Entry 1YCP (X-ray diffraction, 2.50 A resolution); this record covers chains H and F of the 3 polymer chains in the assembly.

Chain H:
Molecule: Alpha thrombin
From: Bos taurus
Notes: EC 3.4.21.5
UniProt: P00735 (THRB_BOVIN); the construct lacks a stretch of the UniProt sequence and is renumbered around it, so the offset changes along the chain: 16-36 = UniProt 367-387; 37-60 = UniProt 389-412; 61-77 = UniProt 422-438; 78-97 = UniProt 440-459; 7 more segments
Chain sequence (259 residues; numbered 16 to 247 plus 31 insertion-coded residues; 4 numbers in that range are skipped by the numbering (no residue carries them; nothing is unmodelled there); the number before each row is that of its first residue; a row labelled like 60A-60I holds insertion residues (60A, then the next letters in order)):
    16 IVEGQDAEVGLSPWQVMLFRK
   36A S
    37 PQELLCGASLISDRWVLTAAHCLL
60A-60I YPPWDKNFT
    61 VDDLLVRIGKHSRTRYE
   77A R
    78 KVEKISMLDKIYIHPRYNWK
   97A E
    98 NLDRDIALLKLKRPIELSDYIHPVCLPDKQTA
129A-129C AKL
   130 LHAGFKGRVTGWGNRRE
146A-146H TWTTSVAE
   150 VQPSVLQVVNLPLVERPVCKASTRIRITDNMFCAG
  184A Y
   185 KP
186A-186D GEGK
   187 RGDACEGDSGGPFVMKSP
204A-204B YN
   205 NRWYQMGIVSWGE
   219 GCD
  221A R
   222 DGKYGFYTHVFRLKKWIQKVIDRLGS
Unresolved in the structure: 146A-146H, 244-247
Disulfide bonds: Cys42-Cys58, Cys168-Cys182, Cys191-Cys220
Swiss-Prot annotation at these positions:
  - region: Ala183 to Val200 (High affinity receptor-binding region which is also known as the TP508 peptide)
  - active site (Charge relay system): His57, Asp102, Ser195
  - glycosylation: Asn60G (N-linked (GlcNAc...) asparagine)
From the paper describing this entry:
  - catalytic residues: His57, Asp102 (citing earlier work)
  - catalytic residues: Ser195
  - conformationally variable residues (side-chain flip): Glu39, Arg173, Glu192
  - post-translational modification sites: Asn60G (citing earlier work)

Chain F:
Molecule: Fibrinopeptide A-alpha
UniProt: P02671 (FIBA_HUMAN); residues 301-323 here correspond to UniProt positions 20-42 (UniProt number = residue number - 281)
Chain sequence (23 residues; row label = number of the first residue in the row):
   301 ADSGEGDYLAEGGGVRGPRVVER
Unresolved in the structure: 301-307, 309-313, 319-323
Differences from the reference sequence: engineered mutation Tyr308 (Phe in P02671)
Swiss-Prot annotation at these positions:
  - region: Gly317 to Arg319 (Alpha-chain polymerization, binding distal domain of another fibrin gamma chain)
  - site: Arg316, Gly317 (Cleavage)
  - modified residue: Ser303 (Phosphoserine)
From the paper describing this entry:
  - mutagenesis - F308Y: abolished catalytic activity on human alpha-thrombin
  - contacts within the chain: Tyr308-Val315 (hydrophobic contact), Tyr308-Gly314 (hydrogen bond), Val315-Gly317 (hydrogen bond), Gly314-Arg316 (backbone contact)
  - conformationally variable residues: Tyr308

Chain H / chain F interface:
Contacting residue pairs (32; chain H residue first):
  Leu40(H) - Pro318(F)
  Leu41(H) - Pro318(F)
  His57(H) - Val315(F)
  His57(H) - Arg316(F)
  His57(H) - Gly317(F)
  Tyr60A(H) - Tyr308(F)
  Trp96(H) - Tyr308(F)
  Lys97(H) - Tyr308(F)  hydrogen bond (backbone-backbone)
  Glu97A(H) - Tyr308(F)
  Leu99(H) - Val315(F)  hydrophobic
  Ile174(H) - Tyr308(F)  hydrophobic
  Asp189(H) - Arg316(F)  salt bridge
  Ala190(H) - Arg316(F)  hydrogen bond (backbone-side chain)
  Cys191(H) - Arg316(F)
  Glu192(H) - Arg316(F)
  Glu192(H) - Gly317(F)
  Glu192(H) - Pro318(F)
  Gly193(H) - Arg316(F)  hydrogen bond (backbone-backbone)
  Gly193(H) - Gly317(F)
  Gly193(H) - Pro318(F)
  Asp194(H) - Arg316(F)
  Ser195(H) - Arg316(F)  hydrogen bond (side chain-backbone)
  Ser195(H) - Gly317(F)  hydrogen bond (side chain-backbone)
  Ser214(H) - Val315(F)
  Ser214(H) - Arg316(F)  hydrogen bond (backbone-backbone)
  Trp215(H) - Tyr308(F)
  Trp215(H) - Gly314(F)
  Trp215(H) - Val315(F)
  Trp215(H) - Arg316(F)
  Gly216(H) - Gly314(F)  hydrogen bond (backbone-backbone)
  Gly216(H) - Arg316(F)
  Gly219(H) - Arg316(F)  hydrogen bond (backbone-side chain)
Other interface residues (no listed pair), chain H (26 interface residues in all): Trp60D, Asn98, Val213, Glu217, Cys220, Gly226
Interface features reported in the paper:
  - residue pairs: Tyr60A(H)-Tyr308(F) (hydrophobic contact), Trp60D(H)-Val315(F) (hydrophobic contact), Lys97(H)-Tyr308(F) (backbone contact), Leu99(H)-Tyr308(F) (hydrophobic contact), Leu99(H)-Val315(F) (hydrophobic contact), Ile174(H)-Tyr308(F) (hydrophobic contact), Asp189(H)-Arg316(F), Ala190(H)-Arg316(F) (hydrogen bond), Gly193(H)-Arg316(F) (backbone contact), Ser195(H)-Arg316(F) (hydrogen bond), Ser214(H)-Arg316(F) (backbone contact), Trp215(H)-Tyr308(F) (hydrophobic contact), Trp215(H)-Arg316(F), Gly216(H)-Gly314(F), Gly219(H)-Arg316(F) (hydrogen bond)
  - interface residues, chain F: Val315(F)

Summary:
26 residues of chain H face 6 of chain F across their interface, with 8 hydrogen bonds and 1 salt bridge.
Polar pairs include Asp189(H)-Arg316(F), Ala190(H)-Arg316(F) and Ser195(H)-Arg316(F). The paper describes
hydrophobic contacts between Tyr60A(H) and Tyr308(F), Trp60D(H) and Val315(F) and Leu99(H) and Tyr308(F) among
others; backbone contacts between Lys97(H) and Tyr308(F), Gly193(H) and Arg316(F) and Ser214(H) and Arg316(F);
contacts between Asp189(H) and Arg316(F), Trp215(H) and Arg316(F) and Gly216(H) and Gly314(F). The paper
reports catalytic residues His57(H), Asp102(H) and Ser195(H); F308Y of chain F abolishes catalytic activity on
human alpha-thrombin.
Here chain H is Alpha thrombin (Bos taurus) and chain F is Fibrinopeptide A-alpha. Entry 1YCP (The crystal
structure of fibrinogen-aa peptide 1-23 (F8Y) bound to bovine thrombin explains why the mutation ...) was
determined by X-ray diffraction.
